Entry 2STW (solution NMR); this record covers chains B and A of the 3 polymer chains in the assembly.

== Chain B ==
Molecule: 17-nt DNA strand
Sequence (17 nucleotides; each row starts with the number of its first residue):
     1 TCGAGCCGGAAGTTCGA

== Chain A ==
Molecule: ETS1
Organism: Homo sapiens
UniProtKB: P14921 (ETS1_HUMAN); residues 10-105 here correspond to UniProt positions 320-415 (UniProt number = residue number + 310)
Amino-acid sequence (96 residues; row label = number of the first residue in the row):
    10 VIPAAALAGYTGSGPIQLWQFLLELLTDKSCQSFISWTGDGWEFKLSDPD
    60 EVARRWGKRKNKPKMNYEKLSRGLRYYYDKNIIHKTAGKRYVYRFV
Swiss-Prot annotation at these positions:
  - DNA-binding region: Ile25 to Val105 (ETS)
  - region: Ala13 to Thr20 (Helix HI-2)

== How chain B and chain A interact ==
Contacting residue pairs - 13 pairs, chain B then chain A:
  DG5(B) - Tyr100(A)  phosphate contact
  DC6(B) - Tyr76(A)  phosphate contact
  DC6(B) - Glu77(A)  base contact
  DC6(B) - Ser80(A)  phosphate contact
  DC6(B) - Tyr100(A)  phosphate contact
  DC7(B) - Glu77(A)  base contact
  DC7(B) - Ser80(A)  phosphate contact
  DC7(B) - Arg81(A)  base contact
  DC7(B) - Lys94(A)  phosphate contact
  DG8(B) - Arg81(A)  base contact
  DG8(B) - Arg84(A)  phosphate contact
  DG9(B) - Arg81(A)  base contact
  DG9(B) - Arg84(A)  base contact
Other interface residues (no listed pair), chain B (7 interface residues in all): DC15, DG16
Other interface residues (no listed pair), chain A (10 interface residues in all): Gly23, Pro24, Arg99

== In short ==
7 residues of chain B and 10 residues of chain A are in contact. From UniProt: a DNA-binding region on chain
A.
Chain B is a 17-nt DNA strand and chain A is ETS1 (Homo sapiens); the structure, Solution NMR structure of the
human ETS1/DNA complex, restrained regularized mean structure, was determined by solution NMR (same
publication as 2STT).
